6J7E - chain A; structure by X-ray diffraction, 2.40 A resolution.

[Chain A]
Protein: Nitrogen assimilation regulatory protein
From: Pseudomonas aeruginosa
Notes: fragment: Central Domain
UniProtKB: Q51460 (Q51460_PSEAI); residues 142-399 here = UniProt positions 142-399
Sequence (263 residues; row label = number of the first residue in the row):
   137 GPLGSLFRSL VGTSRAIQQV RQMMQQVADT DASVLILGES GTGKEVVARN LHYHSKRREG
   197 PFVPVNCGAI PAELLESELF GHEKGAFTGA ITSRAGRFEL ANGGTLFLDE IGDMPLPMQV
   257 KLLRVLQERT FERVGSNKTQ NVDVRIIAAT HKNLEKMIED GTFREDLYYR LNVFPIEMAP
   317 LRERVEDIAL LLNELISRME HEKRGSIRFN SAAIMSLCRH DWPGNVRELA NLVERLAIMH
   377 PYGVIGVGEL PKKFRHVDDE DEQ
Disordered / not traced: 137-142, 394-399
Construct notes: expression tag (137-141)
Metal / ion sites: Mg2+: Asp245 (together with ATP-gamma-S)
Small-molecule neighbours: ATP-gamma-S (AGS; phosphothiophosphoric acid-adenylate ester): Arg144, Ser145, Leu146, Val147, Glu175, Ser176, Gly177, Thr178, Gly179, Lys180, Glu181, Val182, Asp245, Arg320, Leu327, Glu330, Arg334, Val362, Arg363

[Summary]
Chain A binds ATP-gamma-S.
Chain A is Nitrogen assimilation regulatory protein (Pseudomonas aeruginosa); the structure, Crystal Structure
of Central domain of FleQ in complex with ATPgS and Mg, was determined by X-ray diffraction together with 6JDI
and 6JDL from the same study.
